Entry 7F59 (electron microscopy, 4.20 A resolution (low resolution: residue-level contacts below are approximate; hydrogen-bond / salt-bridge calls are withheld)); this record covers chains A and B of the 5 polymer chains in the assembly.

[Chain A (and B)]
Protein: Glutamate receptor ionotropic, kainate 2
Source organism: Rattus norvegicus
Notes: chain B of this document is another copy of the same molecule, construct and numbering; everything in this record applies to it too
Reference sequence: P42260 (GRIK2_RAT); residues 1-908 here = UniProt positions 1-908
Sequence (908 residues; row label = number of the first residue in the row):
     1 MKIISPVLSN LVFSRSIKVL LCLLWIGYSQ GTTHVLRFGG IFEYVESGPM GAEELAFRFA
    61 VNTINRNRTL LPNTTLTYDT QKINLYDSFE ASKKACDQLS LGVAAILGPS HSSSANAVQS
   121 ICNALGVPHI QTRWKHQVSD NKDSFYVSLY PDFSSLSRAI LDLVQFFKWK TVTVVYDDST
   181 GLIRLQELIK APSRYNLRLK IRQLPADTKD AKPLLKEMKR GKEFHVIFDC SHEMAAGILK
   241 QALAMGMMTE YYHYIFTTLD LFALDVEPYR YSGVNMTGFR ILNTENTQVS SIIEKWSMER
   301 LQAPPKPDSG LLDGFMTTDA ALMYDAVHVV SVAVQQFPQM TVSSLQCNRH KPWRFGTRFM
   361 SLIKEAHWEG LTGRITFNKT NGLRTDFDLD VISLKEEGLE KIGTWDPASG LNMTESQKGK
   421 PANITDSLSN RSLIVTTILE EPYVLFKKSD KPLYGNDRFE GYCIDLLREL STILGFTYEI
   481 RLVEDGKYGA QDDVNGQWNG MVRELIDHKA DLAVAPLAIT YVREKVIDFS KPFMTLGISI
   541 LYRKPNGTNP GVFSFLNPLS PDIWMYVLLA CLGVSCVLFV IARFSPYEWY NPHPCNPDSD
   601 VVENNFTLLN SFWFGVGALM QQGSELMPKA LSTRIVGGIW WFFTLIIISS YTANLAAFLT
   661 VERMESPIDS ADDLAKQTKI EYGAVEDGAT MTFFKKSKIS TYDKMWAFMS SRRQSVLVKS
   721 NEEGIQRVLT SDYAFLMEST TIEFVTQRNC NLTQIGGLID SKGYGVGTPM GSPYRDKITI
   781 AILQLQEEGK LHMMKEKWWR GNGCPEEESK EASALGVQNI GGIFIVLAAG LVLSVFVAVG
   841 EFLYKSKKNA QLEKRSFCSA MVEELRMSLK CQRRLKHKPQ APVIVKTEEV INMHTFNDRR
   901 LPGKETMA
Unresolved in the structure: 1-32, 868-908 (chain B: 1-32, 864-908)
Construct notes: engineered mutation Leu107 (Phe in P42260); variant Val567 (Ile in P42260), Cys571 (Tyr in P42260)
Disulfides: Cys96-Cys347
Covalent attachments: N-acetylglucosamine (NAG) linked to Asn275; glycan linked to Asn378
Curated features (UniProtKB/Swiss-Prot):
  - binding site (L-glutamate): Pro516, Ala518, Arg523, Ala689, Thr690, Glu738
  - modified residue (Phosphoserine): Ser846, Ser868
  - glycosylation (N-linked (GlcNAc...) asparagine): Asn67, Asn73, Asn275, Asn378, Asn412, Asn423, Asn430, Asn546, Asn751
  - cross-link: Lys886 (Glycyl lysine isopeptide (Lys-Gly) (interchain with G-Cter in SUMO1))
  - natural variant: Cys571 (Y571C: In RNA edited version; this construct carries the variant), Gln621 (Q621R: In RNA edited version)
  - mutagenesis: Asn751 (N751Q: Loss of glycosylation), Val883 (V883A: Abolishes interaction with KLHL17. Abolishes actinfilin-mediated degradation), Ile884 (I884A: Abolishes interaction with KLHL17. Abolishes actinfilin-mediated degradation), Lys886 (K886R: Abolishes sumoylation. Loss of kainate-mediated endocytosis)
Reported in the primary citation:
  - specificity-determining residues: Arg220 (by similarity / conservation)

[How chain A and chain B interact]
Residue-residue contacts (88):
  Tyr86(A) - Asp140(B)
  Tyr86(A) - Asn141(B)
  Ser88(A) - Ser120(B)
  Phe89(A) - Ser120(B)
  Phe89(A) - Ile121(B)
  Phe89(A) - Ala124(B)
  Phe89(A) - Cys347(B)
  Phe89(A) - His350(B)
  Lys93(A) - Cys347(B)
  Lys93(A) - Asn348(B)
  Lys93(A) - Arg349(B)
  Lys93(A) - His350(B)
  Ser120(A) - Asp87(B)
  Ser120(A) - Ser88(B)
  Ser120(A) - Phe89(B)
  His136(A) - Thr180(B)
  Val138(A) - Tyr86(B)
  Ser139(A) - Asp178(B)
  Asp140(A) - Tyr86(B)
  Tyr176(A) - Lys190(B)
  Ser179(A) - His136(B)
  Ser179(A) - Ile183(B)
  Ile183(A) - Ser179(B)
  Gln186(A) - Tyr176(B)
  Gln186(A) - Ser179(B)
  Lys190(A) - Tyr176(B)
  Lys190(A) - Gln203(B)
  Ser193(A) - Lys200(B)
  Ser193(A) - Ile201(B)
  Ser193(A) - Arg202(B)
  Lys200(A) - Pro192(B)
  Lys200(A) - Ser193(B)
  Ile201(A) - Ser193(B)
  Arg202(A) - Ser193(B)
  Gln203(A) - Lys190(B)
  His350(A) - Lys93(B)
  Pro558(A) - Ala814(B)
  Pro558(A) - Leu815(B)
  Leu559(A) - Ala814(B)
  Leu559(A) - Leu815(B)
  Ser560(A) - Ala814(B)
  Ser560(A) - Leu815(B)
  Ser560(A) - Gly816(B)
  Ile563(A) - Leu815(B)
  Ile563(A) - Gly816(B)
  Ile563(A) - Val817(B)
  Tyr566(A) - Val817(B)
  Val577(A) - Leu831(B)
  Pro586(A) - Phe842(B)
  Pro586(A) - Lys845(B)
  Tyr587(A) - Glu841(B)
  Tyr587(A) - Tyr844(B)
  His593(A) - His593(B)
  Gln621(A) - Gln621(B)
  Gln621(A) - Gln622(B)
  Glu625(A) - Glu625(B)
  Met627(A) - Trp613(B)
  Met627(A) - Glu625(B)
  Leu631(A) - Leu609(B)
  Ser632(A) - Ser834(B)
  Ser632(A) - Val837(B)
  Ser632(A) - Ala838(B)
  Arg634(A) - Leu609(B)
  Arg634(A) - Asn610(B)
  Arg634(A) - Trp613(B)
  Ile635(A) - Ser834(B)
  Val636(A) - Ser834(B)
  Gly638(A) - Met620(B)
  Trp641(A) - Gly617(B)
  Trp641(A) - Met620(B)
  Trp641(A) - Gln622(B)
  Phe642(A) - Met620(B)
  Phe643(A) - Ile823(B)
  Phe643(A) - Phe824(B)
  Leu645(A) - Met620(B)
  Leu645(A) - Gln621(B)
  Ser649(A) - Thr652(B)
  Ser650(A) - Leu815(B)
  Ala653(A) - Leu655(B)
  Asn654(A) - Leu659(B)
  Asn654(A) - Ser813(B)
  Asn654(A) - Ala814(B)
  Asn654(A) - Leu815(B)
  Phe658(A) - Ala812(B)
  Phe658(A) - Ser813(B)
  Phe658(A) - Ala814(B)
  Thr660(A) - Thr660(B)
  Val661(A) - Glu811(B)
Also at the interface, not in a pair above, chain A (70 interface residues in all): Asn116, Ile121, Ala124, Leu125, Asn141, Leu182, Ile189, Arg198, Cys347, Asn557, Ala570, Val574, Ile581, Ser585, Pro594, Ala618, Ile639, Ile646, Thr652, Thr678, Lys679
Also at the interface, not in a pair above, chain B (72 interface residues in all): Ser113, Asn116, Ala117, Lys142, Gln186, Ile189, Arg198, Gly623, Ile648, Tyr651, Ala656, Pro805, Glu806, Val826, Leu827

[In short]
70 residues of chain A and 72 residues of chain B are in contact. N-acetylglucosamine is covalently linked to
Asn275(A). UniProt lists 6 L-glutamate-binding residues and 4 mutagenesis sites on chain A. The paper reports
the specificity determinant Arg220(A).
Both chains are Glutamate receptor ionotropic, kainate 2 (Rattus norvegicus). Entry 7F59 (DNQX-bound
GluK2-1xNeto2 complex) was determined by electron microscopy, deposited together with 7F56, 7F57, 7F5A and
7F5B.
